PDB entry 4Q92 | X-ray diffraction, 1.90 A resolution | chains A and D of the 4 polymer chains in the assembly

# Chain A (and D)
Protein: Betaine aldehyde dehydrogenase
Source organism: Staphylococcus aureus subsp. aureus
Notes: EC 1.2.1.8; chain D of this document is another copy of the same molecule, construct and numbering; everything in this record applies to it too
Reference sequence: Q5HCU0 (Q5HCU0_STAAC); numbering as in UniProt (aligned over 1-496)
Amino-acid sequence (517 residues; numbered -20 to 496; the number before each row is that of its first residue; numbers below 1 keep their minus sign (Met-20 is residue -20)):
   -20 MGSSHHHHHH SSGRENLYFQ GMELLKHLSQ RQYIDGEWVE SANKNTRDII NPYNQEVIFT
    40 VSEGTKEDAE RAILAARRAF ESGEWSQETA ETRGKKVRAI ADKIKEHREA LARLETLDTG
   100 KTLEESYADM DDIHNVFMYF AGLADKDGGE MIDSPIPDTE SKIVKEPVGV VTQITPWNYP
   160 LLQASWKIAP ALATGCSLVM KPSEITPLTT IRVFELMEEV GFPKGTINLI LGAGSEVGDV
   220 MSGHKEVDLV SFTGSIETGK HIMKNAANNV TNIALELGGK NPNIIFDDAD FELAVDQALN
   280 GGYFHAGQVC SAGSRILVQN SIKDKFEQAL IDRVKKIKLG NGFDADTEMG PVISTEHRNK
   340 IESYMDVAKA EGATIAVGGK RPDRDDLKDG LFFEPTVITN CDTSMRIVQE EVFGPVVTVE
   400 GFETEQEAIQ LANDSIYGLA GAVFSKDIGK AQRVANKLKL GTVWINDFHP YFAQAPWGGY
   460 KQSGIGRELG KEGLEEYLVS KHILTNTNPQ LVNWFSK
Not modelled in the structure: -20 to -1 (chain D: -20 to -5)
Modified residues: Cys289 (s,s-(2-hydroxyethyl)thiocysteine; CME)
Sequence notes: expression tag (-20 to 0); engineered mutation Ser234 (Gly in Q5HCU0)
Metal / ion sites: Na+ site 1: Val249 (shared with 2 residues of chain B); Na+ site 2: Gly286, Gly393; Na+ site 3: Lys460, Gly463 (shared with 1 residue of chain B)
What the authors report for this chain:
  - post-translational modification sites: Cys289
  - catalytic residues: Glu255 (by similarity / conservation)
  - specificity-determining residues: Ile28 (proposed by the authors, not directly observed)

# How chain A and chain D interact
Pairs across the interface (23):
  Glu70(A) - Asn114(D)
  Glu70(A) - Gln453(D)  hydrogen bond
  Lys74(A) - Asn114(D)  hydrogen bond
  Arg77(A) - Arg77(D)
  Arg77(A) - Asp81(D)  salt bridge
  Arg77(A) - Met117(D)
  Asn114(A) - Glu70(D)
  Asn114(A) - Lys74(D)  hydrogen bond
  Met117(A) - Arg77(D)
  Tyr118(A) - Asp124(D)
  Tyr118(A) - Lys125(D)  hydrogen bond (backbone-side chain)
  Gly121(A) - Gly121(D)
  Gly121(A) - Lys125(D)
  Leu122(A) - Lys125(D)
  Asp124(A) - Tyr118(D)
  Asp124(A) - Gln453(D)  hydrogen bond
  Lys125(A) - Tyr118(D)  hydrogen bond (side chain-backbone)
  Lys125(A) - Gly121(D)
  Lys125(A) - Leu122(D)
  Lys125(A) - Lys470(D)  hydrogen bond (backbone-side chain)
  Gln453(A) - Glu70(D)  hydrogen bond
  Gln453(A) - Asp124(D)  hydrogen bond
  Lys470(A) - Lys125(D)  hydrogen bond (side chain-backbone)
Also at the interface, not in a pair above, chain A (15 interface residues in all): His113, Glu139, Gln431
Also at the interface, not in a pair above, chain D (16 interface residues in all): His113, Glu139, Gln431

# In short
15 residues of chain A face 16 of chain D across their interface; the contacts include 10 hydrogen bonds and 1
salt bridge. Among the polar pairs are Arg77(A)-Asp81(D), Glu70(A)-Gln453(D) and Lys74(A)-Asn114(D). Gly286(A)
and Gly393(A) coordinate Na+ site 2. From the paper: the catalytic residue Glu255(A); the specificity
determinant Ile28(A).
Chain A and chain D are both Betaine aldehyde dehydrogenase (Staphylococcus aureus subsp. aureus); the
structure, 1.90 Angstrom resolution crystal structure of apo betaine aldehyde dehydrogenase (betB) G234S
mutant from Staphylococcus aureus ..., was determined by X-ray diffraction, deposited together with 4QTO,
4QN2, 4QJE, 4NU9 and 4NEA.
